Entry 7V73 (electron microscopy, 3.52 A resolution); this record covers chain A.

[Chain A]
Molecule: Prestin
Source organism: Homo sapiens
Amino-acid sequence (753 residues; row label = number of the first residue in the row):
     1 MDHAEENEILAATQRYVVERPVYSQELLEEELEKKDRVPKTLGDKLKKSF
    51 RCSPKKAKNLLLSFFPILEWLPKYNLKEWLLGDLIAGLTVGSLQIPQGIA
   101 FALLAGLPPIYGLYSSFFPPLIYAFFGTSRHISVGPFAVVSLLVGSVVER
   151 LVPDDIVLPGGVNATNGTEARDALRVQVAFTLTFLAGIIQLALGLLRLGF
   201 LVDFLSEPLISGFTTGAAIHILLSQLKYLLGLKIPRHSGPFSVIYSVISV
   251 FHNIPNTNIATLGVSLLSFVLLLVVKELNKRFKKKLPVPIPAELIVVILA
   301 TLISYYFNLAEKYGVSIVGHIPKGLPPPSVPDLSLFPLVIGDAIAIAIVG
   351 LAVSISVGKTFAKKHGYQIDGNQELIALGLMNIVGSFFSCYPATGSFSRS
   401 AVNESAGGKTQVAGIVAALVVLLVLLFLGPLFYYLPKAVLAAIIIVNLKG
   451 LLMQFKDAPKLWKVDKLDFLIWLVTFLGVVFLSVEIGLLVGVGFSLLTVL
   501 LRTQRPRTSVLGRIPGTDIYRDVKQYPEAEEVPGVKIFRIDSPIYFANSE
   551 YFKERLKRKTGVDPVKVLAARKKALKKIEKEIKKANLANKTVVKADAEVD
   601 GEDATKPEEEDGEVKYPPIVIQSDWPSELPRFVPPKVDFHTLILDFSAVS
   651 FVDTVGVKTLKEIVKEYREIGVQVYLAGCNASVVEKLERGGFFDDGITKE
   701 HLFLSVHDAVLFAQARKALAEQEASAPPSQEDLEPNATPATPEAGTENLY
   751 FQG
Disordered / not traced: 1-57, 156-165, 579-636, 723-753
Small-molecule neighbours:
  - chloride (LBN; 1-palmitoyl-2-oleoyl-sn-glycero-3-phosphocholine), molecule 1: Phe-184, Ile-188, Leu-191, Val-330, Leu-380
  - chloride (LBN), molecule 2: Leu-193, Phe-200, Leu-201, Val-202, Ile-348, Trp-462, Asp-465, Lys-466, Leu-467, Leu-470, Leu-473, Leu-477, Phe-494, Leu-497, Leu-501
  - chloride (LBN), molecule 3: Leu-196, Arg-197, Leu-198, Arg-505
  - chloride (LBN), molecule 4: Ile-219, Leu-222, Leu-223, Val-243, Leu-452, Met-453, Phe-455, Lys-456
  - chloride (LBN), molecule 5: Gly-341, Ile-344, Ala-345, Ile-348, Glu-485, Ile-486, Leu-488, Leu-489, Val-492
  - chloride (LBN), molecule 6: Phe-455, Phe-476, Val-480, Phe-481
  - chloride (LBN), molecule 7: Leu-470, Leu-473, Val-474, Leu-477, Leu-489, Val-490, Gly-493, Phe-494
What the authors report for this chain:
  - binding site for chloride ion: Phe-137, Ser-396, Arg-399
  - contacts within the chain: Ser-133/Arg-399
  - self-association interface (contacts with another copy of this molecule): Val-499, Leu-500

[Summary]
Chain A binds 7 copies of chloride. The paper reports a binding site for chloride ion at Phe-137, Ser-396 and
Arg-399; a self-association interface involving Val-499 and Leu-500.
Chain A is Prestin (Homo sapiens); the structure, Thermostabilized human prestin in complex with chloride, was
determined by electron microscopy together with 7V74 from the same study.
